9C1L - chains E and P of the 11 polymer chains in the assembly; structure by electron microscopy, 2.65 A resolution.

Chain E:
Protein: Inner capsid protein VP2
Organism: Simian rotavirus A strain RRV
UniProt: B3F2X3 (B3F2X3_ROTRH); numbering as in UniProt (aligned over 1-887)
Amino-acid sequence (887 residues; numbered 1 to 887; the number before each row is that of its first residue):
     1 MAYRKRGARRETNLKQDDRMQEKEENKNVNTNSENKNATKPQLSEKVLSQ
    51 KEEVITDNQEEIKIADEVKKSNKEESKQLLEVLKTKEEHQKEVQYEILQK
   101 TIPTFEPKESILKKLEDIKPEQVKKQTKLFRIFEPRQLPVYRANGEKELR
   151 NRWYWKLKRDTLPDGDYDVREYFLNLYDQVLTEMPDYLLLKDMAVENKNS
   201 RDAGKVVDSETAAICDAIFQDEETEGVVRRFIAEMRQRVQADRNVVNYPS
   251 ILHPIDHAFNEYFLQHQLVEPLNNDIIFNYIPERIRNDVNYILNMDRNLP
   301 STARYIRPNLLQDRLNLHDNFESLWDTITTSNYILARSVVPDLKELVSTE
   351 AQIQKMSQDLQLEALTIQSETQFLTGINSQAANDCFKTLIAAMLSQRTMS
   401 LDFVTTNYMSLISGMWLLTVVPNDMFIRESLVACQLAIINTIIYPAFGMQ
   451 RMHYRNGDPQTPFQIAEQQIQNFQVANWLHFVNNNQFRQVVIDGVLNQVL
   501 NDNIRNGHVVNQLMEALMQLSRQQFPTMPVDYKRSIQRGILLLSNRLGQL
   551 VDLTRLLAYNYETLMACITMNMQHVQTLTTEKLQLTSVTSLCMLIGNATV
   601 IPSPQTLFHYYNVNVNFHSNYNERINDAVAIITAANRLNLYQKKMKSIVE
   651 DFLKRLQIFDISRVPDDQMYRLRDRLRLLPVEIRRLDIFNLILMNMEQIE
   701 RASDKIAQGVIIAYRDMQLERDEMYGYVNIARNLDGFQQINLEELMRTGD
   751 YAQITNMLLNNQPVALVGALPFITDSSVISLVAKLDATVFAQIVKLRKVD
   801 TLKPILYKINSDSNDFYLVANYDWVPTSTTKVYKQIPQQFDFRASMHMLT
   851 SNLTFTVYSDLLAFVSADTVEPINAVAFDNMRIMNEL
Disordered / not traced: 1-92

Chain P:
Protein: RNA-directed RNA polymerase
Organism: Simian rotavirus A strain RRV
Notes: EC 2.7.7.48
UniProt: B3F2X2 (B3F2X2_ROTRH); residue numbers follow UniProt; this construct covers 1-1088
Amino-acid sequence (1088 residues; numbered 1 to 1088; the number before each row is that of its first residue):
     1 MGKYNLILSEYLSFIYNSQSAVQIPIYYSSNSELENRCIEFHSKCLENSK
    51 NGLSLKKLFVEYSDVIENATLLSILSYSYDKYNAVERKLVKYAKGKPLEA
   101 DLTVNELDYENNKITSELFPTAEEYTDLLMDPAILTSLSSNLNAVMFWLE
   151 KHENDVAEKLKIYKRRLDLFTIVASTVNKYGVPRHNAKYRYEYEVMKDKP
   201 YYLVTWANSSIEMLMSVFSHEDYLIARELIVLSYSNRSTLAKLVSSPMSI
   251 LVALVDINGTFITNEELELEFSNKYVRAIVPDQTFDELKQMLDNMRKAGL
   301 TDIPKMIQDWLVDCSIEKFPLMAKIYSWSFHVGFRKQKMLDAALDQLKTE
   351 YTEDVDDEMYREYTMLIRDEVVKMLEEPVKHDDHLLQDSELAGLLSMSSA
   401 SNGESRQLKFGRKTIFSTKKNMHVMDDMANGRYTPGIIPPVNVDKPIPLG
   451 RRDVPGRRTRIIFILPYEYFIAQHAVVEKMLIYAKHTREYAEFYSQSNQL
   501 LSYGDVTRFLSNNSMVLYTDVSQWDSSQHNTQPFRKGIIMGLDMLANMTN
   551 DARVIQTLNLYKQTQINLMDSYVQIPDGNVIKKIQYGAVASGEKQTKAAN
   601 SIANLALIKTVLSRISNKYSFATKIIRVDGDDNYAVLQFNTEVTKQMVQD
   651 VSNDVRETYARMNTKVKALVSTVGIEIAKRYIAGGKIFFRAGINLLNNEK
   701 KGQSTQWDQAAVLYSNYIVNRLRGFETDREFILTKIMQMTSVAITGSLRL
   751 FPSERVLTTNSTFKVFDSEDFIIEYGTTDDEVYIQRAFMSLSSQKSGIAD
   801 EIAASSTFKNYVSRLSEQLLFSKNNIVSRGIALTEKAKLNSYAPISLEKR
   851 RAQISALLTMLQKPVTFKSSKITINDILRDIKPFFTVNEAHLPIQYQKFM
   901 PTLPDNVQYIIQCIGSRTYQIEDDGSKSAISRLISKYSVYKPSIEELYKV
   951 ISLHENEIQLYLISLGIPKIDADTYVGSKIYSQDKYRILESYVYNLLSIN
  1001 YGCYQLFDFNSPDLEKLIRIPFKGKIPAVTFILHLYAKLEVINHAIKNGS
  1051 WISLFCNYPKSEMIKLWKKMWNITSLRSPYTNANFFQD
Disordered / not traced: 1, 1088

Interface between chain E and chain P:
Contacting residue pairs - 80 pairs, chain E then chain P:
  Gln94(E) - Val580(P)
  Gln94(E) - Ile581(P)  hydrogen bond (backbone-backbone)
  Tyr95(E) - Ile581(P)
  Tyr95(E) - Lys583(P)
  Glu96(E) - Val580(P)
  Glu96(E) - Ile581(P)  hydrogen bond (backbone-backbone)
  Glu96(E) - Lys582(P)  salt bridge
  Glu96(E) - Lys583(P)  hydrogen bond (backbone-backbone)
  Ile97(E) - Val443(P)  hydrophobic
  Ile97(E) - Lys583(P)
  Leu98(E) - Lys582(P)
  Leu98(E) - Lys583(P)  hydrogen bond (backbone-backbone)
  Leu98(E) - Ile584(P)
  Leu98(E) - Gln585(P)  hydrogen bond (backbone-backbone)
  Gln99(E) - Tyr572(P)
  Gln99(E) - Gln585(P)
  Lys100(E) - Thr349(P)  hydrogen bond
  Lys100(E) - Tyr351(P)
  Lys100(E) - Gln585(P)  hydrogen bond (backbone-side chain)
  Thr101(E) - Tyr351(P)
  Ile102(E) - Gly587(P)
  Pro103(E) - Tyr351(P)
  Pro103(E) - Thr352(P)
  Pro103(E) - Glu353(P)
  Pro103(E) - Gln528(P)
  Pro103(E) - Gln532(P)
  Thr104(E) - Glu353(P)
  Thr104(E) - Gln532(P)
  Phe105(E) - Tyr360(P)
  Phe105(E) - Arg361(P)
  Phe105(E) - Thr364(P)
  Phe105(E) - Gln532(P)  hydrogen bond (backbone-side chain)
  Phe105(E) - Pro533(P)  hydrophobic
  Phe105(E) - Lys536(P)  hydrogen bond (backbone-side chain)
  Glu106(E) - Arg361(P)  hydrogen bond (backbone-side chain)
  Pro107(E) - Arg361(P)
  Pro107(E) - Lys536(P)
  Pro107(E) - Met540(P)  hydrophobic
  Lys108(E) - Arg361(P)
  Glu109(E) - Met540(P)
  Leu112(E) - Asn547(P)  hydrogen bond (backbone-side chain)
  Lys114(E) - Asn547(P)
  Lys114(E) - Thr549(P)  hydrogen bond (side chain-backbone)
  Lys114(E) - Asn550(P)  hydrogen bond
  Thr330(E) - Lys380(P)
  Ile334(E) - Lys380(P)
  Ile334(E) - Asn547(P)
  Ile334(E) - Met548(P)
  Ile334(E) - Asn550(P)  hydrogen bond (backbone-side chain)
  Arg337(E) - Lys380(P)
  Arg337(E) - His381(P)
  Arg337(E) - Asn550(P)
  Ser338(E) - Asn550(P)
  Thr349(E) - Thr974(P)
  Glu350(E) - Ile970(P)
  Glu350(E) - Asp973(P)
  Glu350(E) - Thr974(P)
  Ile353(E) - Thr974(P)
  Ile353(E) - Ser978(P)
  Gln354(E) - Gly977(P)
  Ser357(E) - Ser978(P)  hydrogen bond (side chain-backbone)
  Glu363(E) - Gln983(P)  hydrogen bond (backbone-side chain)
  Ala364(E) - Ser982(P)
  Ala364(E) - Gln983(P)
  Ala364(E) - Tyr986(P)
  Leu365(E) - Tyr986(P)
  Leu365(E) - Lys1025(P)
  Leu365(E) - Pro1027(P)
  Thr371(E) - Gln983(P)
  Leu374(E) - Ser978(P)
  Gln380(E) - His381(P)
  Gln380(E) - Asp382(P)  hydrogen bond (side chain-backbone)
  Asp384(E) - His381(P)  salt bridge
  Thr388(E) - His381(P)
  Glu581(E) - Lys380(P)  salt bridge
  Lys582(E) - His381(P)  hydrogen bond (backbone-side chain)
  Asp660(E) - Arg368(P)  salt bridge
  Arg663(E) - Met365(P)
  Arg663(E) - Arg368(P)
  Arg663(E) - Met540(P)
Other interface residues (no listed pair), chain E (44 interface residues in all): Lys113, Glu116, Tyr333, Leu362, Thr366
Other interface residues (no listed pair), chain P (45 interface residues in all): Leu347, Asp357, Glu377, Thr531, Asn579

Summary:
44 residues of chain E face 45 of chain P across their interface, with 18 hydrogen bonds and 4 salt bridges.
Polar pairs include Glu96(E)-Lys582(P), Asp384(E)-His381(P) and Glu581(E)-Lys380(P).
Chain E is Inner capsid protein VP2 and chain P is RNA-directed RNA polymerase, both from Simian rotavirus A
strain RRV; the structure, Rhesus rotavirus (VP1 structure at 2.65 Angstrom resolution), was determined by
electron microscopy.
